5L5U - chains L and M of the 28 polymer chains in the assembly; structure by X-ray diffraction, 2.60 A resolution.

[Chain L]
Name: Proteasome subunit beta type-6, Proteasome subunit beta type-1
From: Saccharomyces cerevisiae (strain ATCC 204508 / S288c)
Notes: EC 3.4.25.1
UniProt: chimeric construct of P23724, P20618: residues 1-96 from P23724 (PSB6_YEAST) positions 20-115 (UniProt number = residue number + 19); residues 97-111 from P20618 positions 124-138 (UniProt number = residue number + 27); residues 112-117 from P23724 (PSB6_YEAST) positions 131-136 (UniProt number = residue number + 19); residues 118-133 from P20618 positions 145-160 (UniProt number = residue number + 27); residues 134-222 from P23724 (PSB6_YEAST) positions 153-241 (UniProt number = residue number + 19)
Amino-acid sequence (222 residues; row label = number of the first residue in the row):
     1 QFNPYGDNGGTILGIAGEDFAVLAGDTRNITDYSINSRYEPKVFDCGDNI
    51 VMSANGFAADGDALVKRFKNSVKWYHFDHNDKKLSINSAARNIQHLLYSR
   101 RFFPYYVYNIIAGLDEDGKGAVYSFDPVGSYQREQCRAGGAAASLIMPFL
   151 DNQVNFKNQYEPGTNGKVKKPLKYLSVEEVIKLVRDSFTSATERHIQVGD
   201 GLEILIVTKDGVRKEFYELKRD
Ion coordination: Mg2+: Asp222 (shared with 3 residues of chain V)
Ligand contacts: 04C (1,2,4-trideoxy-4-methyl-2-{[N-(morpholin-4-ylacetyl)-L-alanyl-O-methyl-L-tyrosyl]amino}-1-phenyl-D-xylitol): Ser124, Phe125, Asp126, Ser130, Glu134, Arg137
Swiss-Prot annotation at these positions:
  - modified residue: Tyr123 (Phosphotyrosine)

[Chain M]
Name: Proteasome subunit beta type-7
From: Saccharomyces cerevisiae (strain ATCC 204508 / S288c)
Notes: EC 3.4.25.1
UniProt: P30657 (PSB7_YEAST); residues -12 to 233 here correspond to UniProt positions 21-266 (UniProt number = residue number + 33)
Amino-acid sequence (246 residues; each row starts with the number of its first residue; numbers below 1 keep their minus sign (Thr-12 is residue -12)):
   -12 TQIANAGASPMVNTQQPIVTGTSVISMKYDNGVIIAADNLGSYGSLLRFN
    38 GVERLIPVGDNTVVGISGDISDMQHIERLLKDLVTENAYDNPLADAEEAL
    88 EPSYIFEYLATVMYQRRSKMNPLWNAIIVAGVQSNGDQFLRYVNLLGVTY
   138 SSPTLATGFGAHMANPLLRKVVDRESDIPKTTVQVAEEAIVNAMRVLYYR
   188 DARSSRNFSLAIIDKNTGLTFKKNLQVENMKWDFAKDIKGYGTQKI
Unresolved in the structure: -12 to 0

[Interface between chain L and chain M]
Residue-residue contacts (43):
  Gln1(L) - Thr1(M)  hydrogen bond
  Phe2(L) - Thr1(M)
  Phe2(L) - Arg104(M)
  Phe2(L) - Met107(M)
  Phe2(L) - Pro109(M)  hydrophobic
  Phe2(L) - Trp111(M)  hydrophobic
  Phe2(L) - Leu132(M)  hydrophobic
  Phe2(L) - Leu133(M)  hydrophobic
  Asn3(L) - Leu133(M)
  Pro4(L) - Arg104(M)  hydrogen bond (backbone-side chain)
  Pro4(L) - Met107(M)  hydrophobic
  Pro4(L) - Leu133(M)
  Tyr5(L) - Leu133(M)
  Asn8(L) - Val135(M)
  Asn29(L) - Tyr137(M)
  Ser34(L) - His149(M)  hydrogen bond
  Ile35(L) - Arg156(M)  hydrogen bond (backbone-side chain)
  Asn36(L) - Tyr137(M)
  Asn36(L) - Ser139(M)
  Asn36(L) - Arg156(M)
  Ser37(L) - Ser138(M)  hydrogen bond (side chain-backbone)
  Glu40(L) - Arg128(M)  salt bridge
  Glu40(L) - Tyr137(M)
  Glu40(L) - Ser138(M)  hydrogen bond (side chain-backbone)
  Phe57(L) - Arg104(M)
  Phe57(L) - Leu133(M)
  Phe57(L) - Val135(M)  hydrophobic
  Ala59(L) - Tyr101(M)
  Ala59(L) - Leu133(M)
  Ala59(L) - Gly134(M)
  Ala59(L) - Val135(M)
  Asp60(L) - Tyr101(M)  hydrogen bond
  Asp60(L) - Arg104(M)  salt bridge
  Asp62(L) - Thr136(M)  hydrogen bond
  Ala63(L) - Tyr101(M)
  Lys66(L) - Glu94(M)  salt bridge
  Arg100(L) - Tyr101(M)  hydrogen bond
  Arg100(L) - Arg104(M)
  Phe103(L) - Ser105(M)
  Tyr105(L) - Tyr101(M)
  Glu218(L) - Arg161(M)  salt bridge
  Arg221(L) - Asp160(M)  salt bridge
  Arg221(L) - Arg161(M)
Also at the interface, not in a pair above, chain L (26 interface residues in all): Gly6, Arg38, Tyr39
Also at the interface, not in a pair above, chain M (22 interface residues in all): Leu142

[In short]
26 residues of chain L face 22 of chain M across their interface; the contacts include 9 hydrogen bonds and 5
salt bridges. Polar contacts include Glu40(L)-Arg128(M), Asp60(L)-Arg104(M) and Lys66(L)-Glu94(M). Ligands of
chain L: compound 04C.
Chain L is Proteasome subunit beta type-6, Proteasome subunit beta type-1 and chain M is Proteasome subunit
beta type-7, both from Saccharomyces cerevisiae (strain ATCC 204508 / S288c); the structure, Yeast 20S
proteasome with human beta5i (1-138; V31M) and human beta6 (97-111; 118-133) in complex with ..., was
determined by X-ray diffraction (same publication as 5L52, 5L54, 5L55, 5L5A, 5L5B, 5L5D and 30 further
entries).
